PDB entry 7D9E | X-ray diffraction, 1.50 A resolution | chains A and B

Chain A:
Protein: Gamma-glutamyltransferase 1 Threonine peptidase. MEROPS family T03
Organism: Pseudomonas nitroreducens
Notes: fragment: L-subunit
UniProt: A0A239KXH0 (A0A239KXH0_9PSED); residues 1-371 here = UniProt positions 1-371
Chain sequence (371 residues; row label = number of the first residue in the row):
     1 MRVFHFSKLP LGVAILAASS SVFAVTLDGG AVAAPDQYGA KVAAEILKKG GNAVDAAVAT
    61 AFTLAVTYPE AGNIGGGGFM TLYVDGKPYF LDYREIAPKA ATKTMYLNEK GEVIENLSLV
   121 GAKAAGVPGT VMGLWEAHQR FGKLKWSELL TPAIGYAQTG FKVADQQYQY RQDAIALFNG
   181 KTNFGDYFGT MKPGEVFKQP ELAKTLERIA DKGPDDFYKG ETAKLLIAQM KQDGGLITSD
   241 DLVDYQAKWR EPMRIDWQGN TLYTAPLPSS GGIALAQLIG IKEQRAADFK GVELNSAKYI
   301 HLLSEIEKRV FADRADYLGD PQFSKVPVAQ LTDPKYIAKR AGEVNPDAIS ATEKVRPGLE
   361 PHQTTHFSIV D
Not modelled in the structure: 1-24, 362-371

Chain B:
Protein: Gamma-glutamyltransferase 1 Threonine peptidase. MEROPS family T03
Organism: Pseudomonas nitroreducens
Notes: fragment: S-subunit
UniProt: A0A239KXH0 (A0A239KXH0_9PSED); residues 364-557 here = UniProt positions 364-557
Chain sequence (194 residues; numbered 364 to 557; the number before each row is that of its first residue):
   364 TTHFSIVDKD GNAVSNTYTL NWDFGSGVVV KGAGFLLNDE MDDFSSKPGV ANAFGVVGSD
   424 ANAIEPGKRM LSSMSPSIVT RDGHVSLVLG TPGGSRIFTS IFQVLNNVYD FHLPLEKAVA
   484 AQRVHHQLLP KDTIYYDAYA PLTGKVADEL KAMGYTLEDQ GWNMGDIQAI RVNGKALETA
   544 SDPRGRGVGM VVKP
Not modelled in the structure: 557
Small-molecule neighbours: 6-diazenyl-5-oxo-L-norleucine (DON): Thr364, Thr382, Asn384, Glu403, Asp406, Phe417, Ser435, Ser436, Met437, Pro455, Gly456, Gly457, Ile460

Interface between chain A and chain B:
Contacting residue pairs (334; chain A residue first):
  Val25(A) - Lys372(B)
  Val25(A) - Asp373(B)  hydrogen bond (backbone-backbone)
  Val25(A) - Gly374(B)  hydrogen bond (backbone-backbone)
  Val25(A) - His447(B)
  Thr26(A) - Lys372(B)
  Leu27(A) - Val370(B)  hydrophobic
  Leu27(A) - Asp371(B)
  Leu27(A) - Lys372(B)  hydrogen bond (backbone-backbone)
  Leu27(A) - Gly374(B)
  Leu27(A) - Val535(B)  hydrophobic
  Leu27(A) - Gly537(B)
  Leu27(A) - Lys538(B)
  Asp28(A) - Lys538(B)  hydrogen bond (backbone-backbone)
  Asp28(A) - Lys556(B)
  Gly29(A) - Lys372(B)
  Gly29(A) - Val555(B)
  Gly30(A) - Val370(B)
  Gly30(A) - Lys372(B)
  Gly30(A) - Val554(B)
  Gly30(A) - Val555(B)  hydrogen bond (backbone-backbone)
  Ala31(A) - Ile369(B)
  Ala31(A) - Val370(B)  hydrogen bond (backbone-backbone)
  Ala31(A) - Ile533(B)
  Ala31(A) - Thr542(B)
  Ala31(A) - Met553(B)
  Val32(A) - Ser368(B)
  Val32(A) - Ile369(B)  hydrophobic
  Val32(A) - Thr542(B)
  Val32(A) - Gly552(B)
  Val32(A) - Met553(B)  hydrogen bond (backbone-backbone)
  Ala33(A) - Phe367(B)
  Ala33(A) - Ser368(B)  hydrogen bond (backbone-backbone)
  Ala33(A) - Gln531(B)
  Ala33(A) - Ala532(B)
  Ala33(A) - Val551(B)
  Ala34(A) - Gln531(B)
  Ala34(A) - Gly550(B)
  Ala34(A) - Val551(B)  hydrogen bond (backbone-backbone)
  Pro35(A) - Thr365(B)
  Pro35(A) - His366(B)
  Pro35(A) - Phe367(B)
  Pro35(A) - Gln531(B)
  Pro35(A) - Arg549(B)
  Pro35(A) - Gly550(B)  hydrogen bond (backbone-backbone)
  Asp36(A) - Arg549(B)
  Asp36(A) - Gly550(B)
  Gln37(A) - Val551(B)
  Ala40(A) - Val551(B)
  Ala40(A) - Met553(B)
  Ala44(A) - Met553(B)  hydrophobic
  Ala44(A) - Val555(B)  hydrophobic
  Leu47(A) - Val370(B)
  Leu47(A) - Asp371(B)
  Leu47(A) - Val555(B)  hydrophobic
  Asn52(A) - Asp371(B)
  Ala53(A) - Ile369(B)  hydrophobic
  Ala53(A) - Asp371(B)  hydrogen bond (backbone-side chain)
  Ala53(A) - Asn375(B)
  Ala53(A) - Val377(B)
  Val54(A) - Val377(B)  hydrophobic
  Ala56(A) - Ile369(B)
  Ala57(A) - Phe367(B)
  Ala57(A) - Ile369(B)
  Ala57(A) - Val377(B)  hydrophobic
  Thr60(A) - Phe367(B)
  Ala61(A) - Phe367(B)
  Ala61(A) - Tyr381(B)  hydrogen bond (backbone-side chain)
  Leu64(A) - Phe367(B)  hydrophobic
  Leu64(A) - Tyr381(B)
  Ala65(A) - Tyr381(B)
  Tyr68(A) - Thr365(B)
  Tyr68(A) - Asp529(B)
  Tyr68(A) - Arg549(B)
  Pro69(A) - Leu383(B)
  Pro69(A) - Phe387(B)
  Pro69(A) - Leu399(B)
  Glu70(A) - Trp385(B)
  Glu70(A) - Asp386(B)
  Glu70(A) - Phe387(B)  hydrogen bond (backbone-backbone)
  Glu70(A) - Arg549(B)  salt bridge
  Ala71(A) - Thr364(B)
  Ala71(A) - Thr365(B)
  Ala71(A) - Thr382(B)
  Ala71(A) - Leu383(B)
  Gly72(A) - Thr365(B)
  Gly72(A) - Tyr381(B)
  Asn73(A) - Tyr381(B)
  Asn73(A) - Thr382(B)  hydrogen bond (side chain-backbone)
  Asn73(A) - Leu383(B)
  Ile74(A) - Phe398(B)  hydrophobic
  Gly75(A) - Leu383(B)
  Gly75(A) - Phe398(B)
  Gly75(A) - Leu399(B)
  Gly75(A) - Leu400(B)
  Gly75(A) - Asn401(B)  hydrogen bond (backbone-side chain)
  Gly76(A) - Thr382(B)
  Gly76(A) - Leu383(B)
  Gly76(A) - Asn401(B)
  Gly77(A) - Tyr381(B)
  Gly77(A) - Thr382(B)  hydrogen bond (backbone-backbone)
  Gly78(A) - Thr380(B)
  Gly78(A) - Tyr381(B)
  Gly78(A) - Met437(B)
  Phe79(A) - Asn379(B)
  Phe79(A) - Thr380(B)  hydrogen bond (backbone-backbone)
  Phe79(A) - Ser435(B)
  Phe79(A) - Met437(B)  hydrophobic
  Phe79(A) - Pro439(B)
  Met80(A) - Val377(B)  hydrophobic
  Met80(A) - Ser378(B)
  Met80(A) - Asn379(B)
  Thr81(A) - Val377(B)
  Thr81(A) - Ser378(B)  hydrogen bond (backbone-backbone)
  Thr81(A) - Pro439(B)  hydrogen bond (side chain-backbone)
  Thr81(A) - Ile441(B)
  Leu82(A) - Ala376(B)
  Leu82(A) - Ile441(B)
  Tyr83(A) - Asn375(B)
  Tyr83(A) - Ala376(B)  hydrogen bond (backbone-backbone)
  Tyr83(A) - Ile441(B)
  Tyr83(A) - Thr443(B)
  Tyr83(A) - Gly446(B)  hydrogen bond (side chain-backbone)
  Tyr83(A) - Val448(B)  hydrophobic
  Val84(A) - Asn375(B)
  Asp85(A) - Asn375(B)  hydrogen bond (backbone-side chain)
  Asp92(A) - Arg432(B)  salt bridge
  Tyr93(A) - Asn379(B)  hydrogen bond
  Tyr93(A) - Tyr381(B)
  Arg94(A) - Glu403(B)  salt bridge
  Arg94(A) - Asp406(B)  salt bridge
  Arg94(A) - Arg432(B)
  Arg94(A) - Met433(B)  hydrogen bond (side chain-backbone)
  Arg94(A) - Leu434(B)  hydrogen bond (side chain-backbone)
  Arg94(A) - Ser435(B)
  Arg94(A) - Met437(B)
  Glu95(A) - Asn401(B)
  Glu95(A) - Glu403(B)
  Glu95(A) - Arg432(B)
  Glu95(A) - Met433(B)
  Ile96(A) - Gly430(B)
  Ile96(A) - Lys431(B)
  Ile96(A) - Arg432(B)
  Ala97(A) - Met404(B)  hydrophobic
  Ala97(A) - Phe407(B)  hydrophobic
  Ala97(A) - Glu428(B)
  Ala97(A) - Pro429(B)
  Ala97(A) - Gly430(B)  hydrogen bond (backbone-backbone)
  Ala97(A) - Lys431(B)  hydrogen bond (backbone-backbone)
  Pro98(A) - Pro429(B)
  Lys99(A) - Pro429(B)
  Ala101(A) - Ile427(B)  hydrophobic
  Ala101(A) - Pro429(B)
  Thr102(A) - Ile427(B)
  Lys103(A) - Ser409(B)
  Lys103(A) - Ile427(B)
  Met105(A) - Met404(B)  hydrophobic
  Tyr106(A) - Met404(B)
  Tyr106(A) - Ser409(B)
  Tyr106(A) - Ile427(B)  hydrophobic
  Leu107(A) - Ser409(B)
  Gly111(A) - Lys410(B)
  Val113(A) - Ser409(B)
  Ser118(A) - Asp402(B)
  Ser118(A) - Asp405(B)  hydrogen bond
  Leu119(A) - Trp385(B)  hydrophobic
  Leu119(A) - Gly388(B)
  Leu119(A) - Ser389(B)
  Leu119(A) - Asp402(B)
  Leu119(A) - Asp405(B)
  Val120(A) - Ser389(B)
  Gly121(A) - Ser389(B)  hydrogen bond (backbone-backbone)
  Gly121(A) - Val391(B)
  Ala122(A) - Val391(B)
  Ala124(A) - Asn401(B)
  Ala124(A) - Asp402(B)
  Ala124(A) - Glu403(B)  hydrogen bond (backbone-backbone)
  Ala124(A) - Met404(B)  hydrogen bond (backbone-backbone)
  Ala125(A) - Asn401(B)
  Ala125(A) - Met404(B)
  Gly126(A) - Asn401(B)  hydrogen bond (backbone-side chain)
  Gly126(A) - Met404(B)
  Thr130(A) - Tyr381(B)
  Ala164(A) - Arg549(B)
  Gln167(A) - Arg549(B)
  Tyr170(A) - Asp386(B)
  Tyr170(A) - Phe387(B)
  Arg171(A) - Phe387(B)
  Ala174(A) - Asp386(B)
  Ala174(A) - Phe387(B)  hydrophobic
  Phe178(A) - Phe387(B)
  Phe178(A) - Gly388(B)
  Phe178(A) - Ser389(B)
  Phe178(A) - Gly390(B)
  Thr182(A) - Ser389(B)
  Thr182(A) - Gly390(B)  hydrogen bond (side chain-backbone)
  Asn183(A) - Gly390(B)
  Asn183(A) - Val391(B)
  Asn183(A) - Val392(B)  hydrogen bond (side chain-backbone)
  Phe184(A) - Phe387(B)  hydrophobic
  Phe184(A) - Gly390(B)  hydrogen bond (backbone-backbone)
  Phe184(A) - Leu399(B)  hydrophobic
  Tyr187(A) - Val392(B)  hydrophobic
  Tyr187(A) - Lys394(B)
  Tyr187(A) - Gly395(B)  hydrogen bond (side chain-backbone)
  Phe188(A) - Val392(B)  hydrophobic
  Phe188(A) - Leu399(B)  hydrophobic
  Met191(A) - Phe387(B)  hydrophobic
  Glu201(A) - Gly395(B)  hydrogen bond (side chain-backbone)
  Glu201(A) - Ala396(B)
  Glu201(A) - Gly397(B)
  Leu202(A) - Ala396(B)  hydrogen bond (backbone-backbone)
  Thr205(A) - Ala396(B)  hydrogen bond (side chain-backbone)
  Phe217(A) - Phe398(B)  hydrophobic
  Thr222(A) - Phe398(B)
  Leu225(A) - Val393(B)
  Leu225(A) - Lys394(B)
  Leu225(A) - Gly395(B)
  Leu225(A) - Ala396(B)
  Leu226(A) - Val393(B)
  Gln229(A) - Val391(B)
  Gln229(A) - Val392(B)
  Gln229(A) - Val393(B)
  Gln229(A) - Lys394(B)  hydrogen bond (side chain-backbone)
  Met230(A) - Leu400(B)  hydrophobic
  Asp233(A) - Val391(B)
  Tyr245(A) - Arg432(B)  hydrogen bond
  Gln246(A) - Arg432(B)  hydrogen bond (backbone-side chain)
  Ala247(A) - Arg432(B)
  Lys248(A) - Arg432(B)
  Arg250(A) - Arg432(B)
  Trp257(A) - Tyr472(B)  hydrophobic
  Gln258(A) - Arg444(B)  hydrogen bond (backbone-side chain)
  Gly259(A) - Arg444(B)
  Asn260(A) - Val442(B)
  Asn260(A) - Thr443(B)
  Asn260(A) - Arg444(B)  hydrogen bond
  Asn260(A) - Tyr472(B)
  Thr261(A) - Ile441(B)
  Thr261(A) - Val442(B)
  Thr261(A) - Thr443(B)  hydrogen bond (backbone-backbone)
  Leu262(A) - Ser440(B)
  Leu262(A) - Ile441(B)
  Leu262(A) - Val442(B)  hydrophobic
  Tyr263(A) - Ser440(B)
  Tyr263(A) - Ile441(B)  hydrogen bond (backbone-backbone)
  Tyr263(A) - Thr443(B)
  Thr264(A) - Ser438(B)
  Thr264(A) - Pro439(B)  hydrogen bond (side chain-backbone)
  Thr264(A) - Ser440(B)  hydrogen bond
  Ala265(A) - Met437(B)
  Ala265(A) - Pro439(B)
  Pro268(A) - Leu434(B)
  Pro268(A) - Ser435(B)  hydrogen bond (backbone-backbone)
  Ser269(A) - Ser435(B)
  Ser269(A) - Ser436(B)
  Ser269(A) - Met437(B)  hydrogen bond (side chain-backbone)
  Ser269(A) - Ser438(B)
  Ser270(A) - Leu434(B)
  Ser270(A) - Ser435(B)  hydrogen bond (backbone-backbone)
  Ser270(A) - Ser436(B)
  Ser270(A) - Phe461(B)
  Gly271(A) - Ser438(B)
  Gly271(A) - Phe461(B)
  Ala274(A) - Phe461(B)  hydrophobic
  Leu275(A) - Phe461(B)
  Leu278(A) - Phe465(B)
  Ile279(A) - Phe465(B)
  Lys282(A) - Phe465(B)
  Lys282(A) - Asn469(B)
  Lys282(A) - Asp473(B)  salt bridge
  Val292(A) - Phe474(B)
  Leu294(A) - Asn470(B)
  Leu294(A) - Phe474(B)
  Leu294(A) - Leu476(B)  hydrophobic
  Asn295(A) - Gln485(B)  hydrogen bond (side chain-backbone)
  Asn295(A) - Val509(B)
  Ser296(A) - Val509(B)
  Ala297(A) - Val509(B)
  Ala297(A) - Glu512(B)
  Ala297(A) - Leu513(B)
  Tyr299(A) - Asn469(B)  hydrogen bond
  Tyr299(A) - Phe474(B)  hydrophobic
  Ile300(A) - Val487(B)  hydrophobic
  Ile300(A) - Ile497(B)  hydrophobic
  Ile300(A) - Leu505(B)  hydrophobic
  Ile300(A) - Leu513(B)  hydrophobic
  His301(A) - Met516(B)
  His301(A) - Tyr518(B)  hydrogen bond
  Leu303(A) - Phe465(B)  hydrophobic
  Leu303(A) - Gln466(B)
  Ser304(A) - His489(B)
  Ser304(A) - Ile497(B)
  Ser304(A) - Tyr518(B)
  Glu307(A) - Thr462(B)
  Glu307(A) - His489(B)  hydrogen bond (side chain-backbone)
  Lys308(A) - His489(B)  hydrogen bond
  Lys308(A) - Leu491(B)
  Lys308(A) - Asp495(B)  salt bridge
  Phe311(A) - Ser458(B)
  Phe311(A) - Phe461(B)  hydrophobic
  Phe311(A) - His488(B)
  Phe311(A) - His489(B)
  Phe311(A) - Gln490(B)
  Ala312(A) - Leu491(B)
  Arg314(A) - Val419(B)
  Arg314(A) - Leu434(B)
  Arg314(A) - Ser435(B)
  Arg314(A) - Ser436(B)  hydrogen bond
  Arg314(A) - Phe461(B)
  Ala315(A) - Val420(B)
  Ala315(A) - Gly421(B)
  Ala315(A) - Ser422(B)
  Tyr317(A) - Ala424(B)
  Leu318(A) - Ala424(B)
  Leu318(A) - Asn425(B)
  Leu318(A) - Leu434(B)
  Gly319(A) - Ala424(B)
  Gly319(A) - Leu434(B)
  Asp320(A) - Lys431(B)
  Asp320(A) - Arg432(B)  hydrogen bond (side chain-backbone)
  Phe323(A) - Glu428(B)
  Phe323(A) - Pro429(B)
  Phe323(A) - Gly430(B)
  Phe323(A) - Lys431(B)
  Asp347(A) - Met516(B)
  Ala348(A) - Met516(B)  hydrophobic
  Ile349(A) - Asp495(B)
  Ile349(A) - Met516(B)
  Ile349(A) - Gly517(B)
  Ile349(A) - Tyr518(B)
  Thr352(A) - Leu491(B)
  Thr352(A) - Lys494(B)
  Thr352(A) - Asp495(B)  hydrogen bond
  Glu353(A) - Lys494(B)  salt bridge
Other interface residues (no listed pair), chain A (156 interface residues in all): Lys41, Ala43, Lys48, Thr67, Phe90, Lys123, Pro128, Gln166, Leu177, Gln199, Arg208, Leu267, Glu293, Val310, Asp316, Ser324, Val355
Other interface residues (no listed pair), chain B (124 interface residues in all): Asn384, Ala416, Ile464, Leu468, Ala484, Leu492, Leu540, Ala543, Ser544

Overview:
156 residues of chain A and 124 residues of chain B are in contact; the contacts include 59 hydrogen bonds and
7 salt bridges. Among the polar pairs are Glu70(A)-Arg549(B), Asp92(A)-Arg432(B) and Arg94(A)-Glu403(B). Chain
B binds 6-diazenyl-5-oxo-L-norleucine.
Chain A is Gamma-glutamyltransferase 1 Threonine peptidase. MEROPS family T03 and chain B is
Gamma-glutamyltransferase 1 Threonine peptidase. MEROPS family T03, both from Pseudomonas nitroreducens; the
structure, Gamma-glutamyltranspeptidase from Pseudomonas nitroreducens complexed with L-DON, was determined by
X-ray diffraction, deposited together with 7D9W and 7D9X.
